4GJI - chains C and D of the 4 polymer chains in the assembly; structure by X-ray diffraction, 1.70 A resolution.

# Chain C (and D)
Molecule: L-rhamnose isomerase
Organism: Pseudomonas stutzeri
Notes: EC 5.3.1.14; fragment: TIM barrel; chain D of this document is another copy of the same molecule, construct and numbering; everything in this record applies to it too
UniProt: Q75WH8 (Q75WH8_PSEST); numbering as in UniProt (aligned over 1-430)
Amino-acid sequence (438 residues; numbered 1 to 438; the number before each row is that of its first residue):
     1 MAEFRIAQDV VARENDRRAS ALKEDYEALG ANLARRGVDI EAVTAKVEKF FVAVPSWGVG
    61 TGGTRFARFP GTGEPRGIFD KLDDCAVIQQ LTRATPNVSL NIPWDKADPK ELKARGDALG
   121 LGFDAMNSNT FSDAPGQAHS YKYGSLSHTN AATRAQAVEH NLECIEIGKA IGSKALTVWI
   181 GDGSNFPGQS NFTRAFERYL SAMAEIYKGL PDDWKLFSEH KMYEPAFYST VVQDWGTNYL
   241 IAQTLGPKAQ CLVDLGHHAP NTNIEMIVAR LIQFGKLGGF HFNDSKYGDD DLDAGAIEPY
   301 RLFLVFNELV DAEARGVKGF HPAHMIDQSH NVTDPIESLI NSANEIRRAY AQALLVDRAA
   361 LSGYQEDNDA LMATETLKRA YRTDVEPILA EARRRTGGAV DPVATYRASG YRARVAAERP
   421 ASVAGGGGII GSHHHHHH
Not modelled in the structure: 1-2, 430-438 (chain D: 1-2, 422-438)
Differences from the reference sequence: engineered mutation Asn-101 (His in Q75WH8), Asn-150 (Asp in Q75WH8); expression tag (431-438)
Ion coordination: Mn2+ site 1: Glu-219, Asp-254, His-281, Asp-327 (together with L-rhamnose); Mn2+ site 2: His-257, Asp-289 (together with L-rhamnose); Mn2+ site 3: Glu-298 (shared with 1 residue of chain B)
Ligand contacts:
  - alpha-L-rhamnopyranose (RAM): Trp-57, Gly-58, Gly-60, Gly-62, Gly-63, Gln-328, Ser-329
  - L-rhamnose (RNS): Trp-57, Asn-101, Trp-104, Phe-131, Trp-179, Glu-219, Lys-221, Asp-254, His-257, His-281, Asp-289, Asp-327
What the authors report for this chain:
  - binding site for L-rhamnose: Phe-131, Trp-179, Lys-221, Asp-327
  - binding site for beta-L-rhamnopyranose: Asn-101
  - binding site for alpha-L-rhamnopyranose: Gly-62, Gly-63, Arg-65, Phe-66
  - mutagenesis - H101N: decreased catalytic activity

# Interface between chain C and chain D
Pairs across the interface - 73 pairs, chain C then chain D:
  Thr-64(C) with Pro-225(D)
  Arg-65(C) with Glu-224(D), salt bridge; Asp-289(D), salt bridge; Asp-291(D), salt bridge
  Phe-66(C) with Ser-132(D); Trp-179(D), hydrophobic; Lys-221(D); Glu-224(D)
  Ala-67(C) with Phe-131(D); Ser-132(D)
  Phe-69(C) with Phe-131(D); Asp-133(D); Ser-140(D); Tyr-141(D); Lys-142(D), hydrogen bond (backbone-side chain)
  Phe-131(C) with Ala-67(D); Phe-69(D)
  Ser-132(C) with Phe-66(D); Ala-67(D)
  Asp-133(C) with Phe-69(D)
  Ser-140(C) with Phe-69(D)
  Tyr-141(C) with Phe-69(D)
  Lys-142(C) with Phe-69(D), hydrogen bond (side chain-backbone); Asn-331(D)
  Tyr-143(C) with Val-332(D)
  Trp-179(C) with Phe-66(D), hydrophobic
  Asn-185(C) with Leu-292(D)
  Phe-186(C) with Asp-293(D); Ala-296(D), hydrophobic; Val-332(D), hydrophobic; Thr-333(D)
  Pro-187(C) with Ala-296(D); Ile-297(D)
  Lys-221(C) with Phe-66(D)
  Met-222(C) with Tyr-287(D), hydrophobic
  Tyr-223(C) with Tyr-223(D); Tyr-287(D), hydrophobic
  Glu-224(C) with Arg-65(D), salt bridge; Phe-66(D)
  Pro-225(C) with Thr-64(D)
  Phe-227(C) with Lys-286(D); Tyr-287(D); Asp-290(D); Leu-292(D)
  Tyr-228(C) with Lys-286(D); Tyr-287(D), hydrogen bond (backbone-side chain)
  Lys-286(C) with Phe-227(D); Tyr-228(D)
  Tyr-287(C) with Met-222(D), hydrophobic; Tyr-223(D), hydrophobic; Phe-227(D); Tyr-228(D), hydrogen bond (side chain-backbone)
  Asp-289(C) with Arg-65(D), salt bridge
  Asp-290(C) with Phe-227(D)
  Asp-291(C) with Arg-65(D), salt bridge
  Leu-292(C) with Asn-185(D); Phe-227(D)
  Asp-293(C) with Phe-186(D)
  Ala-296(C) with Phe-186(D), hydrophobic; Pro-187(D)
  Ile-297(C) with Pro-187(D)
  Asn-331(C) with Lys-142(D)
  Val-332(C) with Tyr-143(D), hydrogen bond (backbone-side chain); Phe-186(D), hydrophobic
  Thr-333(C) with Phe-186(D)
  Ala-424(C) with Asp-133(D)
  Gly-427(C) with Thr-64(D); Arg-65(D)
  Gly-428(C) with Gly-63(D), hydrogen bond (backbone-backbone); Arg-68(D)
  Ile-429(C) with Gly-62(D); Gly-63(D); Trp-104(D), hydrophobic
Interface residues without a listed pair, chain C (47 interface residues in all): Gly-63, Pro-70, Gly-71, Gln-189, Ser-229, Pro-260, Gly-288, Ser-329
Interface residues without a listed pair, chain D (46 interface residues in all): Thr-61, Pro-70, Gly-71, Gln-189, Ser-229, Pro-260, Gly-288
The authors on this interface:
  - interface residues, chain C: Ala-421(C)

# In short
47 residues of chain C face 46 of chain D across their interface, with 6 hydrogen bonds and 6 salt bridges.
Among the polar pairs are Arg-65(C)/Glu-224(D), Arg-65(C)/Asp-289(D) and Arg-65(C)/Asp-291(D). The paper
reports a binding site for L-rhamnose at Phe-131(C), Trp-179(C) and Lys-221(C) among others; H101N of chain C
reduces catalytic activity.
Chain C and chain D are both L-rhamnose isomerase (Pseudomonas stutzeri); the structure, Crystal structure of
Pseudomonas stutzeri L-rhamnose isomerase mutant H101N in complex with L-rhamnopyranose, was determined by
X-ray diffraction, deposited together with 4GJJ.
